PDB entry 2OZL | X-ray diffraction, 1.90 A resolution | chains B and C of the 4 polymer chains in the assembly

# Chain B
Molecule: Pyruvate dehydrogenase E1 component subunit beta
Organism: Homo sapiens
Notes: EC 1.2.4.1; fragment: Beta subunit
Reference sequence: P11177 (ODPB_HUMAN); aligned to UniProt positions 31-358 over residues 2-329 (the alignment contains insertions or deletions, so no single offset holds)
Sequence (341 residues; row label = number of the first residue in the row; numbers below 1 keep their minus sign (Met-11 is residue -11)):
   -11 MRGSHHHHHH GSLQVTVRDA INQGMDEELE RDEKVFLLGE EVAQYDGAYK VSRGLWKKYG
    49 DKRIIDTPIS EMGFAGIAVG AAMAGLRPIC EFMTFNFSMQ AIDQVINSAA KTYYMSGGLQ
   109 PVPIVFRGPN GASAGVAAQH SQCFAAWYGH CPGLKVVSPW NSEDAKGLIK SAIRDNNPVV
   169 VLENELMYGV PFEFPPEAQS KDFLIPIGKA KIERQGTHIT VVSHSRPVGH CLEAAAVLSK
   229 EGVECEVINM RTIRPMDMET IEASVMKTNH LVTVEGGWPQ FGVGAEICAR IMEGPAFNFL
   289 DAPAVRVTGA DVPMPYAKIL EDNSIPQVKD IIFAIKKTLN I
Unresolved in the structure: -11 to -1
Sequence notes: expression tag (-11 to 1)
Bound ions: K+: Ile112, Ala160, Asp163, Asn165
Small-molecule neighbours: thiamine diphosphate (TPP): Glu28, Ile57, Glu59, Met81, Phe85, Gln88, His128

# Chain C
Molecule: Pyruvate dehydrogenase E1 component alpha subunit, somatic form
Organism: Homo sapiens
Notes: EC 1.2.4.1; fragment: Alpha subunit
Reference sequence: P08559 (ODPA_HUMAN); residues 1-361 here correspond to UniProt positions 30-390 (UniProt number = residue number + 29)
Sequence (365 residues; each row starts with the number of its first residue; numbers below 1 keep their minus sign (Met-3 is residue -3)):
    -3 MRGSFANDAT FEIKKCDLHR LEEGPPVTTV LTREDGLKYY RMMQTVRRME LKADQLYKQK
    57 IIRGFCHLCD GQEACCVGLE AGINPTDHLI TAYRAHGFTF TRGLSVREIL AELTGRKGGC
   117 AKGKGGSMHM YAKNFYGGNG IVGAQVPLGA GIALACKYNG KDEVCLTLYG DGAANQGQIF
   177 EAYNMAALWK LPCIFICENN RYGMGTSVER AAASTDYYKR GDFIPGLRVD GMDILCVREA
   237 TRFAAAYCRS GKGPILMELQ TYRYHGHEMS DPGVSYRTRE EIQEVRSKSD PIMLLKDRMV
   297 NSNLASVEEL KEIDVEVRKE IEDAAQFATA DPEPPLEELG YHIYSSDPPF EVRGANQWIK
   357 FKSVS
Unresolved in the structure: -3 to -1
Sequence notes: cloning artifact (-3 to 0); engineered mutation Glu264 (Ser293 in P08559)
Bound ions: Mg2+: Asp167, Asn196, Tyr198 (together with thiamine diphosphate)
Small-molecule neighbours: thiamine diphosphate (TPP): Tyr89, Arg90, Gly136, Ile137, Val138, Gly166, Asp167, Gly168, Ala169, Gln172, Asn196, Tyr198, Gly199, Met200, Arg259, His263

# Interface between chain B and chain C
Contacting residue pairs - 80 pairs, chain B then chain C:
  Glu29(B) with Gly199(C); Met200(C); Gly201(C), hydrogen bond (side chain-backbone); Thr202(C), hydrogen bond
  Gln32(B) with Arg206(C), hydrogen bond
  Tyr33(B) with Met200(C), hydrophobic; Asp267(C), hydrogen bond
  Asp54(B) with Arg206(C), salt bridge
  Pro56(B) with Ala207(C)
  Ile57(B) with Val138(C), hydrophobic; Gly168(C); Asn171(C); Gln172(C), hydrogen bond (backbone-side chain)
  Ser58(B) with Asn171(C), hydrogen bond (side chain-backbone)
  Glu59(B) with Gln172(C), hydrogen bond
  Met81(B) with Met200(C), hydrophobic
  Gln88(B) with Ile137(C); Val138(C); Gln172(C), hydrogen bond; Gln174(C), hydrogen bond
  Ala122(B) with Arg59(C); Gly60(C)
  Gly123(B) with Arg59(C); Gly60(C)
  Val124(B) with Phe61(C), hydrophobic; Met124(C)
  Ala125(B) with Gly121(C); His125(C)
  Gln127(B) with His125(C); Asn135(C); Gly136(C), hydrogen bond (side chain-backbone); Ile137(C)
  His128(B) with Phe61(C); Met124(C); Gly136(C)
  Val293(B) with Gln353(C); Trp354(C), hydrophobic
  Arg294(B) with Arg349(C), hydrogen bond (backbone-side chain); Asn352(C)
  Val295(B) with Ala351(C)
  Thr296(B) with Ala351(C), hydrogen bond (backbone-backbone)
  Gly297(B) with Gly350(C)
  Ala298(B) with Arg349(C); Gly350(C)
  Asp299(B) with Val348(C); Arg349(C), hydrogen bond (backbone-backbone)
  Val300(B) with Leu335(C), hydrophobic; Ile339(C), hydrophobic; Val348(C), hydrophobic
  Pro303(B) with Lys120(C)
  Tyr304(B) with Ile58(C); Arg59(C), hydrogen bond (backbone-side chain); Glu108(C); Leu109(C), hydrogen bond (side chain-backbone); Gly111(C); Gly119(C); Lys120(C), hydrogen bond (backbone-backbone); Gly121(C); Gly122(C)
  Ala305(B) with Gly111(C); Gly119(C), hydrogen bond (backbone-backbone); Pro330(C), hydrophobic
  Lys306(B) with Arg59(C); Glu329(C)
  Ile307(B) with Glu329(C), hydrogen bond (backbone-side chain); Pro330(C)
  Leu308(B) with Lys120(C); Pro330(C), hydrophobic; Leu335(C)
  Glu309(B) with Arg59(C), salt bridge
  Asn311(B) with Leu332(C); Leu335(C)
  Ser312(B) with Leu335(C)
  Asp318(B) with Ala351(C); Asn352(C); Ile355(C)
  Phe321(B) with Asn352(C); Trp354(C), hydrophobic
  Ala322(B) with Trp354(C), hydrophobic
  Lys325(B) with Trp354(C)
Other interface residues (no listed pair), chain B (42 interface residues in all): Ala36, Phe85, Met302, Ile313, Pro314
Other interface residues (no listed pair), chain C (47 interface residues in all): Ala169, Ser271, Tyr272, Pro331, Gly336, Phe357

# Overview
Chain B and chain C form an interface of 42 and 47 residues respectively; the contacts include 18 hydrogen
bonds and 2 salt bridges. Polar pairs include Asp54(B)-Arg206(C), Glu309(B)-Arg59(C) and Glu29(B)-Gly201(C).
Thiamine diphosphate is bound between chain B and chain C.
Here chain B is Pyruvate dehydrogenase E1 component subunit beta and chain C is Pyruvate dehydrogenase E1
component alpha subunit, somatic form, both from Homo sapiens. Entry 2OZL (Human pyruvate dehydrogenase S264E
variant) was determined by X-ray diffraction.
